Entry 2H6P (X-ray diffraction, 1.90 A resolution); this record covers chains A and C of the 3 polymer chains in the assembly.

# Chain A
Name: HLA-B35
Organism: Homo sapiens
Notes: fragment: Extracellular domains alpha 1
UniProtKB: O19626 (O19626_HUMAN); residues 1-276 here correspond to UniProt positions 25-300 (UniProt number = residue number + 24)
Sequence (276 residues; row label = number of the first residue in the row):
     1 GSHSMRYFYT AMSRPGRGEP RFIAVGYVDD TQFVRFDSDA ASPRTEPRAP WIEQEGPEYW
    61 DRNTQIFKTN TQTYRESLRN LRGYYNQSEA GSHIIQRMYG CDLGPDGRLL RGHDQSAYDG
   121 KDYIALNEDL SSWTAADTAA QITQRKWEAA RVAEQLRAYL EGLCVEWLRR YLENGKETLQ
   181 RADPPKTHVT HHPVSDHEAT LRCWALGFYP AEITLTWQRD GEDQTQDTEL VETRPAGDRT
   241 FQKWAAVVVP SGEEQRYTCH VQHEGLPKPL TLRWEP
Disulfides: Cys101-Cys164, Cys203-Cys259

# Chain C
Name: 9 mer peptide from Cytochrome P450
UniProtKB: P33260 (CP2CI_HUMAN); residues 1-9 here correspond to UniProt positions 72-80 (UniProt number = residue number + 71)
Sequence (9 residues; numbered 1 to 9; the number before each row is that of its first residue):
     1 KPIVVLHGY

# Chain A / chain C interface
Residue-residue contacts (43; chain A residue first):
  Met5(A) - Lys1(C)
  Tyr7(A) - Lys1(C)  hydrogen bond (side chain-backbone)
  Tyr7(A) - Pro2(C)
  Tyr9(A) - Pro2(C)
  Arg62(A) - Lys1(C)
  Arg62(A) - Val4(C)
  Asn63(A) - Pro2(C)
  Ile66(A) - Ile3(C)
  Ile66(A) - Val5(C)
  Phe67(A) - Pro2(C)  hydrophobic
  Thr69(A) - Val5(C)
  Asn70(A) - Val5(C)
  Thr73(A) - Val5(C)
  Thr73(A) - Leu6(C)
  Thr73(A) - Gly8(C)
  Tyr74(A) - Tyr9(C)  hydrophobic
  Ser77(A) - Gly8(C)
  Ser77(A) - Tyr9(C)  hydrogen bond (side chain-backbone)
  Asn80(A) - Tyr9(C)
  Leu81(A) - Tyr9(C)  hydrophobic
  Tyr84(A) - Tyr9(C)  hydrogen bond (side chain-backbone)
  Ile95(A) - Tyr9(C)
  Arg97(A) - Leu6(C)
  Arg97(A) - Tyr9(C)
  Tyr99(A) - Pro2(C)
  Tyr99(A) - Ile3(C)  hydrogen bond (side chain-backbone)
  Ser116(A) - Tyr9(C)  hydrogen bond
  Tyr123(A) - Tyr9(C)  hydrophobic
  Thr143(A) - Tyr9(C)  hydrogen bond (side chain-backbone)
  Lys146(A) - Tyr9(C)  hydrogen bond (side chain-backbone)
  Trp147(A) - His7(C)  hydrogen bond (side chain-backbone)
  Trp147(A) - Gly8(C)  hydrogen bond (side chain-backbone)
  Trp147(A) - Tyr9(C)  hydrophobic
  Ala150(A) - His7(C)
  Gln155(A) - Ile3(C)
  Gln155(A) - Leu6(C)
  Leu156(A) - Ile3(C)  hydrophobic
  Leu156(A) - Leu6(C)  hydrophobic
  Tyr159(A) - Lys1(C)  hydrogen bond (side chain-backbone)
  Tyr159(A) - Pro2(C)
  Tyr159(A) - Ile3(C)
  Trp167(A) - Lys1(C)
  Tyr171(A) - Lys1(C)  hydrogen bond (side chain-backbone)
Other interface residues (no listed pair), chain A (33 interface residues in all): Tyr59, Gln96, Ile124, Val152
From the paper, about this interface:
  - pairs named by the authors: Tyr7(A)-Pro2(C) (hydrogen bond), Tyr9(A)-Pro2(C), Arg62(A)-Lys1(C), Arg62(A)-Val4(C), Asn63(A)-Pro2(C), Ile66(A)-Ile3(C), Ile66(A)-Val4(C), Ile66(A)-Val5(C), Phe67(A)-Pro2(C), Thr69(A)-Val5(C), Asn70(A)-Val5(C), Thr73(A)-Val5(C), Thr73(A)-Leu6(C), Thr73(A)-Gly8(C), Tyr74(A)-Tyr9(C), Ser77(A)-Gly8(C), Leu81(A)-Tyr9(C), Ile95(A)-Tyr9(C), Arg97(A)-Leu6(C), Arg97(A)-His7(C) (water-mediated contact), Arg97(A)-Tyr9(C), Tyr99(A)-Pro2(C), Tyr99(A)-Ile3(C) (hydrogen bond), Tyr123(A)-Tyr9(C), Trp147(A)-His7(C), Trp147(A)-Tyr9(C), Ala150(A)-His7(C), Gln155(A)-Ile3(C), Gln155(A)-Leu6(C), Leu156(A)-Leu6(C) (hydrophobic contact), Tyr159(A)-Pro2(C), Tyr159(A)-Ile3(C), Tyr159(A)-Lys1(C) (hydrogen bond), Tyr171(A)-Lys1(C) (hydrogen bond)
  - interface residues, chain C: Pro2(C)

# Overview
33 residues of chain A and 9 residues of chain C are in contact; the contacts include 11 hydrogen bonds. Polar
pairs include Tyr7(A)-Lys1(C), Ser77(A)-Tyr9(C) and Tyr84(A)-Tyr9(C). The paper describes hydrogen bonds
between Tyr7(A) and Pro2(C), Tyr99(A) and Ile3(C) and Tyr159(A) and Lys1(C) among others; contacts between
Tyr9(A) and Pro2(C), Arg62(A) and Lys1(C) and Arg62(A) and Val4(C) among others; a water-mediated contact
between Arg97(A) and His7(C). The paper reports the interface residue Pro2(C).
Here chain A is HLA-B35 (Homo sapiens) and chain C is 9 mer peptide from Cytochrome P450. Entry 2H6P (Crystal
structure of HLA-B*3501 presenting the human cytochrome P450 derived peptide, KPIVVLHGY) was determined by
X-ray diffraction.
